Entry 2HJ4 (X-ray diffraction, 1.80 A resolution); this record covers chains A and B of the 4 polymer chains in the assembly.

# Chain A (and B)
Protein: Aromatic amine dehydrogenase; chain A, B
Organism: Alcaligenes faecalis
Notes: EC 1.4.99.4; fragment: AADH (Residues 73-433); chain B of this document is another copy of the same molecule, construct and numbering; everything in this record applies to it too
UniProt: P84888 (AAUB_ALCFA); residues 73-432 here correspond to UniProt positions 30-389 (UniProt number = residue number - 43)
Sequence (361 residues; each row starts with the number of its first residue):
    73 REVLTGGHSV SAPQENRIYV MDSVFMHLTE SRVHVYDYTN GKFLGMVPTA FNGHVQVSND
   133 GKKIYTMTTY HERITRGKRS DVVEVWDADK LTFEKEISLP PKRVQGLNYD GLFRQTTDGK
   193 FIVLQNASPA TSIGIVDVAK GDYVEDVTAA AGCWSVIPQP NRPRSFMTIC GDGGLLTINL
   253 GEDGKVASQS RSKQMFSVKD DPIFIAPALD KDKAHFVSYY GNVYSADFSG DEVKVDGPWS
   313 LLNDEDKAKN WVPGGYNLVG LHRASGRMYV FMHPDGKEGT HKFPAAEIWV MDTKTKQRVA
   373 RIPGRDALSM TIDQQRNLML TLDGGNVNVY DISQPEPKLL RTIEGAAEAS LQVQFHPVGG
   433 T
Disordered / not traced: 73, 431-433 (chain B: 431-433)
Cystine bridges: C225-C242
Small-molecule neighbours:
  - P-nitro-benzylamine (PNZ), molecule 1: F97, L100, F123, N124, Q177, G178, L179
  - P-nitro-benzylamine (PNZ), molecule 2: L179, Y328, L380, D395, G396, A421, S422, L423

# Interface between chain A and chain B
Pairs across the interface (32; chain A residue first):
  V96(A) - H99(B)
  M98(A) - E102(B)
  H99(A) - V96(B)
  H99(A) - E102(B)  salt bridge
  H99(A) - R104(B)
  H99(A) - E420(B)  salt bridge
  L100(A) - E102(B)  hydrogen bond (backbone-side chain)
  T101(A) - E102(B)  hydrogen bond
  E102(A) - M98(B)
  E102(A) - H99(B)  salt bridge
  E102(A) - L100(B)  hydrogen bond (side chain-backbone)
  E102(A) - T101(B)  hydrogen bond
  R104(A) - H99(B)
  P120(A) - T147(B)
  A122(A) - I146(B)  hydrophobic
  Y142(A) - R145(B)
  Y142(A) - I146(B)  hydrophobic
  R145(A) - Y142(B)
  R145(A) - S152(B)
  R145(A) - E168(B)  salt bridge
  I146(A) - A122(B)  hydrophobic
  I146(A) - Y142(B)  hydrophobic
  T147(A) - P120(B)
  R148(A) - E156(B)  salt bridge
  R148(A) - F165(B)
  R148(A) - E168(B)  salt bridge
  S152(A) - R145(B)  hydrogen bond
  E156(A) - R148(B)  salt bridge
  F165(A) - R148(B)
  E168(A) - R145(B)  salt bridge
  E168(A) - R148(B)  salt bridge
  E420(A) - H99(B)  salt bridge
Other interface residues (no listed pair), chain A (20 interface residues in all): E144

# In short
20 residues of chain A and 19 residues of chain B are in contact; the contacts include 5 hydrogen bonds and 10
salt bridges. Polar pairs include H99(A)-E102(B), H99(A)-E420(B) and R145(A)-E168(B). Chain A binds
P-nitro-benzylamine.
Both chains are Aromatic amine dehydrogenase; chain A, B (Alcaligenes faecalis). Entry 2HJ4 (Crystal structure
of Alcaligenes faecalis AADH complex with p-nitrobenzylamine) was determined by X-ray diffraction together
with 2HJB and 2Q7Q from the same study.
